Entry 8PI9 (X-ray diffraction, 2.80 A resolution); this record covers chains E and B of the 4 polymer chains in the assembly.

Chain E:
Molecule: Chains: E
Notes: engineered mutation(s): NM_175914.5 c.-181G>A (g.42984264)
Sequence (21 nucleotides; row label = number of the first residue in the row):
   301 ACTGATTACT CTTTAACGTA T

Chain B:
Name: Hepatocyte nuclear factor 1-alpha
From: Homo sapiens
UniProtKB: P20823 (HNF1A_HUMAN); residues 83-279 here = UniProt positions 83-279
Sequence (198 residues; numbered 82 to 279; the number before each row is that of its first residue):
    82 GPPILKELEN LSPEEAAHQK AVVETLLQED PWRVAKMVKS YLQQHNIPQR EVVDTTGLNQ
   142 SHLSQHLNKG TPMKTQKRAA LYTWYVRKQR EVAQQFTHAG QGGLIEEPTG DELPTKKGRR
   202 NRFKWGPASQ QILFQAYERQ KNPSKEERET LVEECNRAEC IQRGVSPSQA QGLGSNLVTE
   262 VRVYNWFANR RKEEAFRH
Not modelled in the structure: 82-83, 185-200, 277-279
Differences from the reference sequence: expression tag (82)
What the authors report for this chain:
  - binding site for Chains: F: Asn266
  - binding site for Chains: E (chain E): Lys273

How chain E and chain B interact:
Residue-residue contacts (19; chain E residue first):
  DA305(E) with Pro153(B), phosphate contact; Lys155(B), hydrogen bond to the phosphate
  DT306(E) with His143(B), salt bridge to the phosphate; Met154(B), phosphate contact; Lys155(B), salt bridge to the phosphate; Lys158(B), phosphate contact
  DT307(E) with Asn140(B), sugar contact; His143(B), base contact; Gln146(B), base contact
  DA308(E) with Asn140(B), phosphate contact; Ser142(B), hydrogen bond to the base
  DT314(E) with Arg203(B), base contact; Lys205(B), hydrogen bond to the phosphate
  DA315(E) with Phe204(B), sugar contact; Lys205(B), salt bridge to the phosphate; Trp206(B), hydrogen bond to the phosphate
  DA316(E) with Phe204(B), phosphate contact; Arg263(B), salt bridge to the phosphate; Asn270(B), hydrogen bond to the base
Other interface residues (no listed pair), chain B (17 interface residues in all): Thr152, Asn266, Arg271

In short:
7 residues of chain E face 17 of chain B across their interface, with 5 hydrogen bonds and 4 salt bridges.
Polar contacts include DA308(E)-Ser142(B), DA316(E)-Asn270(B) and DA305(E)-Lys155(B). The paper reports a
binding site for Chains: F at Asn266(B); a binding site for Chains: E (chain E) at Lys273(B).
Here chain E is Chains: E and chain B is Hepatocyte nuclear factor 1-alpha (Homo sapiens). Entry 8PI9 (DNA
binding domain of HNF-1A bound to P2-HNF4A promoter DNA variant (P2 -181G>A)) was determined by X-ray
diffraction (same publication as 8PI7, 8PI8 and 8PIA).
